5V8L - chains J and N of the 14 polymer chains in the assembly; structure by electron microscopy, 4.30 A resolution (low resolution: residue-level contacts below are approximate; hydrogen-bond / salt-bridge calls are withheld).

Chain J:
Name: PGT145 antibody, heavy chain
From: Homo sapiens
Notes: fragment: Fab; antibody fragment or engineered binder
Chain sequence (267 residues; each row starts with the number of its first residue; note: 2 numbers in that range are skipped by the numbering (no residue carries them; nothing is unmodelled there); a row labelled like 52A-52C holds insertion residues (52A, then the next letters in order); numbers below 1 keep their minus sign (Gln-22 is residue -22)):
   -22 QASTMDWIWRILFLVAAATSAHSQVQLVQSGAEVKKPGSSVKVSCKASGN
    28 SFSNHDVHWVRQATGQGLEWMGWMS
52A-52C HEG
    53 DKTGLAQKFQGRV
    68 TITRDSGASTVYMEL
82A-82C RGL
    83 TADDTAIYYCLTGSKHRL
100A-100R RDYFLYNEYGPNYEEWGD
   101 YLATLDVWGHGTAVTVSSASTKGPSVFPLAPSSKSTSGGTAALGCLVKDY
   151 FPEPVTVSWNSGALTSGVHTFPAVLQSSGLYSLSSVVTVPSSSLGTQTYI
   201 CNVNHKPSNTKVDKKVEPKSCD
Unresolved in the structure: -22 to 0, 119-222
Disulfide bonds: Cys22-Cys92
Reported in the primary citation:
  - binding site for alpha-D-mannopyranose: His52A
  - contacts within the chain: Asp33-Lys97 (salt bridge), His52A-Glu52B, Glu52B-Lys97 (salt bridge), Asp53-Arg99, Arg99-Asp100R, Arg100A-Tyr100F, Asp100B-Tyr101, Tyr100M-Glu100O, Arg100A-Trp100P
  - binding site for N-acetylglucosamine: Tyr100C
  - post-translational modification sites: Tyr100F, Tyr100I (citing earlier work)

Chain N:
Name: PGT145 antibody, light chain
From: Homo sapiens
Notes: fragment: Fab; antibody fragment or engineered binder
Chain sequence (219 residues; each row starts with the number of its first residue; a row labelled like 27A-27E holds insertion residues (27A, then the next letters in order)):
     1 EVVITQSPLFLPVTPGEAASLSCKCSH
27A-27E SLQHS
    28 TGANYLAWYLQRPGQTPRLLIHLATHRASGVPDRFSGSGSGTDFTLKISR
    78 VESDDVGTYYCMQGLHSPWTFGQGTKVEIKRTVAAPSVFIFPPSDEQLKS
   128 GTASVVCLLNNFYPREAKVQWKVDNALQSGNSQESVTEQDSKDSTYSLSS
   178 TLTLSKADYEKHKVYACEVTHQGLSSPVTKSFNRGEC
Unresolved in the structure: 1, 109-214
Disulfide bonds: Cys23-Cys88

How chain J and chain N interact:
Pairs across the interface (42):
  His35(J) with Trp96(N)
  Gln39(J) with Gln38(N); Tyr87(N)
  Gln43(J) with Tyr87(N)
  Gly44(J) with Tyr87(N)
  Leu45(J) with Pro44(N); Tyr87(N); Phe98(N)
  Glu46(J) with Phe98(N)
  Trp47(J) with Pro95(N); Trp96(N); Phe98(N)
  Trp50(J) with Trp96(N)
  Leu57(J) with Pro95(N)
  Ala58(J) with Pro95(N)
  Gln59(J) with Pro95(N)
  Tyr91(J) with Gln38(N); Thr43(N)
  His98(J) with Tyr32(N); Leu50(N)
  Leu100(J) with Thr28(N); Tyr32(N)
  Asp100B(J) with His27D(N)
  Asp100R(J) with Trp96(N)
  Tyr101(J) with His27D(N); Tyr32(N); Gly91(N); Leu92(N)
  Leu102(J) with Tyr32(N); Met89(N); Gly91(N); Trp96(N)
  Ala103(J) with Leu50(N)
  Thr104(J) with Tyr36(N); Leu46(N); His49(N)
  Leu105(J) with Tyr36(N); Met89(N); Phe98(N)
  Trp108(J) with Thr43(N); Pro44(N)
  Gly109(J) with Thr43(N)
Also at the interface, not in a pair above, chain J (25 interface residues in all): Val37, His110
Also at the interface, not in a pair above, chain N (20 interface residues in all): Ala34, Arg45, Gln100
From the paper, about this interface:
  - pairs named by the authors: His98(J)-Tyr32(N) (hydrogen bond)

In short:
Chain J and chain N form an interface of 25 and 20 residues respectively. The authors report a hydrogen bond
between His98(J) and Tyr32(N). From the paper: a binding site for alpha-D-mannopyranose at His52A(J); a
binding site for N-acetylglucosamine at Tyr100C(J).
Here chain J is PGT145 antibody, heavy chain and chain N is PGT145 antibody, light chain, both from Homo
sapiens. Entry 5V8L (BG505 SOSIP.664 trimer in complex with broadly neutralizing HIV antibodies 3BNC117 and
PGT145) was determined by electron microscopy together with 5V8M and 5UY3 from the same study.
